8VHD - chains A and B; structure by X-ray diffraction, 2.38 A resolution.

# Chain A (and B)
Molecule: Isocitrate dehydrogenase [NADP] cytoplasmic
Source organism: Homo sapiens
Notes: EC 1.1.1.42; chain B of this document is another copy of the same molecule, construct and numbering; everything in this record applies to it too
Reference sequence: O75874 (IDHC_HUMAN); residues 1-414 here = UniProt positions 1-414
Sequence (430 residues; numbered -15 to 414; the number before each row is that of its first residue; numbers below 1 keep their minus sign (His-15 is residue -15)):
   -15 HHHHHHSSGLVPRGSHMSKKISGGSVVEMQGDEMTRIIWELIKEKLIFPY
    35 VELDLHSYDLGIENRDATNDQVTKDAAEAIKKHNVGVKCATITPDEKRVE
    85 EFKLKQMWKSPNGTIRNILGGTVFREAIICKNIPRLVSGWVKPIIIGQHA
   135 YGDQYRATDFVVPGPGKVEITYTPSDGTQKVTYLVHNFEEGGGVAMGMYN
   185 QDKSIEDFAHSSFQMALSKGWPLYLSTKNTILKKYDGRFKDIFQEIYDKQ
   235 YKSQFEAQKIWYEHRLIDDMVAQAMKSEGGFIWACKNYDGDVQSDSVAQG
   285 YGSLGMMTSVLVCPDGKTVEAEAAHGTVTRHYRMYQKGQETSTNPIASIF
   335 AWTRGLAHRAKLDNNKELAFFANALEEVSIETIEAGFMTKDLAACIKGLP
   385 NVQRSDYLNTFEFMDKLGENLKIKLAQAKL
Disordered / not traced: -15 to -1, 414 (chain B: -15 to 2, 414)
Differences from the reference sequence: expression tag (-15 to 0); engineered mutation Gln132 (Arg in O75874)
Ion coordination: Ca2+ site 1: Asp252 (shared with Asp275(B) of chain B); Ca2+ site 2: Asp275, Asp279 (shared with Asp252(B) of chain B)
Ligand contacts: NADP (NAP; NADP nicotinamide-adenine-dinucleotide phosphate): Lys72, Ala74, Thr75, Ile76, Thr77, Arg82, Asn96, Leu288, Gly289, Glu306, Ala307, Ala308, His309, Gly310, Thr311, Val312, Thr313, Arg314, His315, Ser326, Thr327, Asn328, Asp375
Curated features (UniProtKB/Swiss-Prot):
  - binding site (NADP(+)): Thr75 to Thr77, Arg82, Lys260, Gly310 to His315, Asn328
  - binding site (substrate): Thr77, Ser94 to Arg100, Arg109, Lys212
  - binding site (Mn(2+)): Asp252, Asp275, Asp279
  - site (Critical for catalysis): Tyr139, Lys212
  - modified residue: Ser2 (N-acetylserine), Tyr42 (Phosphotyrosine), Lys81 (N6-acetyllysine), Lys126 (N6-succinyllysine), Lys224 (N6-acetyllysine), Lys233 (N6-acetyllysine), Lys243 (N6-acetyllysine), Lys321 (N6-acetyllysine), Ser389 (Phosphoserine), Lys400 (N6-succinyllysine)
Reported in the primary citation:
  - binding site for isocitric acid: Tyr139
  - catalytic residues: Tyr139, Lys212 (citing earlier work)

# How chain A and chain B interact
Pairs across the interface (154; chain A residue first):
  Leu120(A) with Leu120(B); Val121(B); Ser122(B), hydrogen bond (backbone-backbone); Met259(B); Lys260(B)
  Val121(A) with Leu120(B); Met259(B), hydrophobic
  Ser122(A) with Leu120(B), hydrogen bond (backbone-backbone)
  Gln138(A) with Ile215(B); Leu216(B)
  Tyr139(A) with Lys212(B); Ile215(B), hydrophobic
  Thr142(A) with Tyr167(B); Leu168(B), hydrogen bond (side chain-backbone); Val169(B)
  Asp143(A) with Leu216(B); Lys217(B), hydrogen bond (side chain-backbone); Lys218(B), hydrogen bond (side chain-backbone); Tyr219(B), hydrogen bond (side chain-backbone)
  Phe144(A) with Ile154(B), hydrophobic; Tyr167(B), hydrophobic
  Val146(A) with Tyr156(B), hydrophobic
  Pro147(A) with Tyr156(B)
  Gly148(A) with Tyr156(B), hydrogen bond (backbone-side chain)
  Pro149(A) with Tyr156(B), hydrogen bond (backbone-side chain); Pro158(B); Ser159(B), hydrogen bond (backbone-backbone)
  Gly150(A) with Tyr156(B); Thr157(B); Pro158(B); Ser159(B), hydrogen bond (backbone-side chain)
  Lys151(A) with Thr155(B); Tyr156(B); Thr157(B), hydrogen bond (backbone-backbone)
  Val152(A) with Thr155(B); Tyr156(B), hydrophobic
  Glu153(A) with Ile154(B); Thr155(B), hydrogen bond (backbone-backbone)
  Ile154(A) with Glu153(B); Met180(B); Gly181(B)
  Thr155(A) with Lys151(B); Val152(B); Glu153(B), hydrogen bond (backbone-backbone)
  Tyr156(A) with Phe144(B), hydrophobic; Val146(B), hydrophobic; Pro147(B); Gly148(B), hydrogen bond (side chain-backbone); Pro149(B), hydrogen bond (side chain-backbone); Gly150(B); Lys151(B); Val152(B), hydrophobic
  Thr157(A) with Gly150(B); Lys151(B), hydrogen bond (backbone-backbone)
  Pro158(A) with Pro149(B)
  Ser159(A) with Pro149(B), hydrogen bond (backbone-backbone); Gly150(B)
  Tyr167(A) with Thr142(B); Phe144(B)
  Leu168(A) with Thr142(B)
  Val169(A) with Thr142(B); Gly181(B); Met182(B); Tyr183(B)
  His170(A) with Tyr135(B); Tyr183(B), hydrogen bond; Gln185(B), hydrogen bond
  Phe172(A) with Tyr183(B), hydrophobic; Asn184(B); Gln185(B)
  Gly176(A) with Gln185(B); Asp186(B), hydrogen bond (backbone-backbone)
  Gly177(A) with Asn184(B); Asp186(B)
  Val178(A) with Tyr183(B); Asn184(B), hydrogen bond (backbone-backbone); Lys218(B); Tyr219(B), hydrophobic; Arg222(B)
  Ala179(A) with Met182(B); Tyr219(B)
  Met180(A) with Ile154(B); Met180(B); Gly181(B); Met182(B), hydrogen bond (backbone-backbone); Leu216(B), hydrophobic; Tyr219(B), hydrophobic
  Gly181(A) with Val169(B); Met180(B)
  Met182(A) with Val169(B); Ala179(B); Met180(B), hydrogen bond (backbone-backbone)
  Tyr183(A) with Val169(B); His170(B), hydrogen bond; Phe172(B), hydrophobic; Val178(B)
  Asn184(A) with Phe172(B); Gly177(B); Val178(B), hydrogen bond (backbone-backbone)
  Gln185(A) with His170(B), hydrogen bond; Gly176(B)
  Asp186(A) with Gly176(B), hydrogen bond (backbone-backbone); Gly177(B)
  Lys212(A) with Tyr139(B); Asp275(B), salt bridge
  Ile215(A) with Gln138(B); Tyr139(B), hydrophobic
  Leu216(A) with Gln138(B); Asp143(B); Met180(B), hydrophobic
  Lys217(A) with Met91(B); Asp143(B), hydrogen bond (backbone-side chain)
  Lys218(A) with Asp143(B), hydrogen bond (backbone-side chain); Phe144(B); Val178(B)
  Tyr219(A) with Asp143(B), hydrogen bond (backbone-side chain); Val178(B), hydrophobic; Ala179(B); Met180(B), hydrophobic
  Arg222(A) with Val178(B)
  Ile251(A) with Tyr272(B); Val276(B), hydrophobic
  Asp252(A) with Asp275(B); Asp279(B)
  Val255(A) with Val276(B); Ser280(B)
  Ala256(A) with Asp279(B); Gln283(B); Leu288(B), hydrophobic
  Met259(A) with Leu120(B); Val121(B), hydrophobic; Ser280(B); Gln283(B); Gly284(B)
  Lys260(A) with Leu120(B); Gln283(B)
  Tyr272(A) with Ile251(B); Asp273(B), hydrogen bond
  Asp273(A) with Tyr272(B), hydrogen bond
  Asp275(A) with Lys212(B), salt bridge; Asp252(B)
  Val276(A) with Ile251(B), hydrophobic; Asp252(B); Val255(B)
  Gln277(A) with Val276(B); Gln277(B), hydrogen bond
  Asp279(A) with Asp252(B); Ala256(B)
  Ser280(A) with Val255(B); Met259(B)
  Gln283(A) with Ala256(B); Met259(B); Lys260(B)
  Gly284(A) with Met259(B)
Other interface residues (no listed pair), chain A (67 interface residues in all): Arg119, Tyr135, Arg140, Ala141, Val145, Glu174, Asp253
Other interface residues (no listed pair), chain B (67 interface residues in all): Lys93, Arg140, Ala141, Val145

# Summary
Chain A and chain B each contribute 67 residues to their interface; the contacts include 33 hydrogen bonds and
2 salt bridges. Polar pairs include Lys212(A)-Asp275(B), Thr142(A)-Leu168(B) and Asp143(A)-Lys217(B). Chain A
binds NADP. The paper reports catalytic residues Tyr139(A) and Lys212(A); a binding site for isocitric acid at
Tyr139(A).
Both chains are Isocitrate dehydrogenase [NADP] cytoplasmic (Homo sapiens). Entry 8VHD (Crystal Structure of
Human IDH1 R132Q in complex with NADPH and Isocitrate) was determined by X-ray diffraction, deposited together
with 8VH9, 8VHA, 8VHB, 8VHC and 8VHE.
